PDB entry 6X0N | electron microscopy, 10.00 A resolution (very low resolution: no residue pairs are listed; an interface is given only as per-side residue counts) | chains a and j of the 23 polymer chains in the assembly

Chain a:
Protein: Histone H3.2
Source organism: Xenopus laevis
UniProt: P84233 (H32_XENLA); residues 1-135 here correspond to UniProt positions 2-136 (UniProt number = residue number + 1)
Amino-acid sequence (135 residues; row label = number of the first residue in the row):
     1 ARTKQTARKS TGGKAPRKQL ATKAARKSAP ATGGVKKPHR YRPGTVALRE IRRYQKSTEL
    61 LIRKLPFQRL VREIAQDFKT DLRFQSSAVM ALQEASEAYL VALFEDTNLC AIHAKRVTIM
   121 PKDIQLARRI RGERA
Not modelled in the structure: 1-37, 134-135
Sequence notes: variant Ala102 (Gly103 in P84233)
UniProt features mapped onto this chain:
  - modified residue: Arg2 (Asymmetric dimethylarginine), Thr3 (Phosphothreonine), Lys4 (Allysine), Gln5 (5-glutamyl dopamine), Thr6 (Phosphothreonine), Arg8 (Citrulline), Lys9 (N6,N6,N6-trimethyllysine), Ser10 (ADP-ribosylserine), Thr11 (Phosphothreonine), Lys14 (N6-(2-hydroxyisobutyryl)lysine), Arg17 (Asymmetric dimethylarginine), Lys18 (N6-(2-hydroxyisobutyryl)lysine), Lys23 (N6-(2-hydroxyisobutyryl)lysine), Arg26 (Citrulline), Lys27 (N6,N6,N6-trimethyllysine), Ser28 (ADP-ribosylserine), Lys36 (N6,N6,N6-trimethyllysine), Lys37 (N6-methyllysine), Tyr41 (Phosphotyrosine), Lys56 (N6,N6,N6-trimethyllysine) and 8 more in UniProt
  - lipidation: Cys110 (S-palmitoyl cysteine)

Chain j:
Molecule: 167-nt DNA strand
Source organism: synthetic construct
Sequence (167 nucleotides; each row starts with the number of its first residue; numbers below 1 keep their minus sign (DC-83 is residue -83)):
   -83 CTATGATGCC CTGGAGAATC CCGGTGCCGA GGCCGCTCAA TTGGTCGTAG ACAGCTCTAG
   -23 CACCGCTTAA ACGCACGTAC GCGCTGTCCC CCGCGTTTTA ACCGCCAAGG GGATTACTCC
    37 CTAGTCTCCA GGCACGTGTC AGATATATAC ATCCTGTGCA TGTATTG
Not modelled in the structure: 77-83

How chain a and chain j interact:
At this resolution (10 A) residue pairs are not listed: 19 residues of chain a and 14 of chain j lie at the interface.

Overview:
Chain a and chain j form an interface of 19 and 14 residues respectively.
Chain a is Histone H3.2 (Xenopus laevis) and chain j is a 167-nt DNA strand (synthetic construct); the
structure, Bridging of double-strand DNA break activates PARP2/HPF1 to modify chromatin, was determined by
electron microscopy together with 6WZ5, 6WZ9, 6X0L and 6X0M from the same study.
